Entry 1KK3 (X-ray diffraction, 1.90 A resolution); this record covers chain A.

# Chain A
Molecule: eIF2gamma
From: Pyrococcus abyssi
Reference sequence: Q9V1G0 (IF2G_PYRAB); residues 1-410 here correspond to UniProt positions 2-411 (UniProt number = residue number + 1)
Amino-acid sequence (410 residues; row label = number of the first residue in the row):
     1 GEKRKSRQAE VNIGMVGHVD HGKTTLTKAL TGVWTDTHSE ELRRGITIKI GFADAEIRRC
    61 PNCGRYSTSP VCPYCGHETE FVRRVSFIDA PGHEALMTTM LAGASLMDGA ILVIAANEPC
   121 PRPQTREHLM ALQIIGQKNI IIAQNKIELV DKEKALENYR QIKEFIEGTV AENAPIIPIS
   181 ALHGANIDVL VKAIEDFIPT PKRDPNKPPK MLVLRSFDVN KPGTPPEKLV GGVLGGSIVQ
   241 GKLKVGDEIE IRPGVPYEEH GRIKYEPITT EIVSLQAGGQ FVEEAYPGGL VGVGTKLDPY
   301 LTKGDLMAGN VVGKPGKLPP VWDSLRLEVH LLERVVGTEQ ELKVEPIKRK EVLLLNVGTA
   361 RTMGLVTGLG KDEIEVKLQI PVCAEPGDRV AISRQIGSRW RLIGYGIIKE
Unresolved in the structure: 1-5, 37-38, 224-226, 337-338
Metal / ion sites: Mg2+: Thr-24 (together with GDP); Zn2+: Cys-60, Cys-63, Cys-72, Cys-75
Residues lining bound ligands: GDP (guanosine-5'-diphosphate): His-18, Val-19, Asp-20, His-21, Gly-22, Lys-23, Thr-24, Thr-25, Asn-145, Lys-146, Glu-148, Leu-149, Ser-180, Ala-181, Leu-182
UniProt features mapped onto this chain:
  - region: Gly-17 to Thr-24 (G1), Gly-45 to Lys-49 (G2), Asp-89 to Gly-92 (G3), Asn-145 to Glu-148 (G4), Ser-180 to Leu-182 (G5)
  - binding site (GTP): Asp-20 to Thr-25, Asn-145 to Glu-148, Ser-180 to Leu-182
  - binding site (Mg(2+)): Asp-20, Thr-24, Gly-45, Thr-47
  - binding site (Zn(2+)): Cys-60, Cys-63, Cys-72, Cys-75
From the paper describing this entry:
  - Mg2+ coordination: Thr-24
  - binding site for GDP: Gly-22 to Thr-24, Ser-180 to His-183
  - conformationally variable residues (loop rearrangement): Asp-89 to Gly-92
  - Mg2+ coordination through a water molecule: Asp-89, Ala-90, Pro-91
  - mutagenesis - G235D: unchanged binding to aIF2 trimer
  - specificity-determining residues: Thr-98, Thr-99, Ala-308 (by similarity / conservation)

# Summary
Chain A binds GDP. Cys-60, Cys-63, Cys-72 and Cys-75 coordinate Zn2+. UniProt lists 13 GTP-binding residues, 4
Mg2+-binding residues and 4 Zn2+-binding residues. The paper reports a binding site for GDP at Gly-22 and
Ser-180; G235D leaves binding to aIF2 trimer unchanged.
Chain A is eIF2gamma (Pyrococcus abyssi); the structure, Structure of the wild-type large gamma subunit of
initiation factor eIF2 from Pyrococcus abyssi complexed with ..., was determined by X-ray diffraction,
deposited together with 1KJZ, 1KK0, 1KK1 and 1KK2.
